PDB entry 8SN2 | electron microscopy, 3.60 A resolution | chains C and J of the 12 polymer chains in the assembly

== Chain C ==
Protein: Histone H2A type 1-B/E
Organism: Homo sapiens
Reference sequence: P04908 (H2A1B_HUMAN); residues 11-129 here correspond to UniProt positions 12-130 (UniProt number = residue number + 1)
Amino-acid sequence (119 residues; each row starts with the number of its first residue):
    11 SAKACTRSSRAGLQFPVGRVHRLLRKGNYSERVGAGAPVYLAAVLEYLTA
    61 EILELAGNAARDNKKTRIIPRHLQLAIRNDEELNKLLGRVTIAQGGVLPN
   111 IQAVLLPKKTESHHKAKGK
Not modelled in the structure: 119-129
Sequence notes: engineered mutation Ser11 (Arg12 in P04908), Cys15 (Lys16 in P04908)
UniProt features mapped onto this chain:
  - modified residue: Lys13 (N6-(beta-hydroxybutyryl)lysine), Lys36 (N6-(2-hydroxyisobutyryl)lysine), Lys74 (N6-(2-hydroxyisobutyryl)lysine), Lys75 (N6-(2-hydroxyisobutyryl)lysine), Lys95 (N6-(2-hydroxyisobutyryl)lysine), Gln104 (N5-methylglutamine), Lys118 (N6-(2-hydroxyisobutyryl)lysine), Lys119 (N6-crotonyllysine), Thr120 (Phosphothreonine), Lys125 (N6-crotonyllysine)
  - cross-link (Glycyl lysine isopeptide (Lys-Gly)): Lys13 (interchain with G-Cter in ubiquitin), Lys119 (interchain with G-Cter in ubiquitin)

== Chain J ==
Molecule: 147-nt DNA strand
Sequence (147 nucleotides; numbered -73 to 73; the number before each row is that of its first residue; numbers below 1 keep their minus sign (DA-73 is residue -73)):
   -73 ATCGGATGTATATATCTGACACGTGCCTGGAGACTAGGGAGTAATCCCCT
   -23 TGGCGGTTAAAACGCGGGGGACAGCGCGTACGTGCGTTTAAGCGGTGCTA
    27 GAGCTGTCTACGACCAATTGAGCGGCCTCGGCACCGGGATTCTCGAT

== Interface between chain C and chain J ==
Contacting residue pairs (12; chain C residue first):
  Arg29(C) with DG48(J), phosphate contact; DC49(J), salt bridge to the phosphate
  Arg35(C) with DA39(J), salt bridge to the phosphate
  Arg42(C) with DG38(J), hydrogen bond to the sugar; DA39(J), phosphate contact
  Val43(C) with DG38(J), sugar contact; DA39(J), hydrogen bond to the phosphate
  Gly44(C) with DG38(J), phosphate contact
  Ala45(C) with DG38(J), hydrogen bond to the phosphate
  Thr76(C) with DG57(J), hydrogen bond to the phosphate; DC58(J), hydrogen bond to the phosphate
  Arg77(C) with DC58(J), hydrogen bond to the phosphate
Other interface residues (no listed pair), chain C (10 interface residues in all): Glu41, Lys75

== In short ==
Chain C and chain J form an interface of 10 and 6 residues respectively, with 6 hydrogen bonds and 2 salt
bridges. Polar contacts include Arg42(C)-DG38(J), Val43(C)-DA39(J) and Ala45(C)-DG38(J).
Here chain C is Histone H2A type 1-B/E (Homo sapiens) and chain J is a 147-nt DNA strand. Entry 8SN2 (Cryo-EM
structure of the human nucleosome core particle in complex with RNF168 and UbcH5c (UbcH5c chemically ...) was
determined by electron microscopy, deposited together with 8SMW, 8SMX, 8SMY, 8SMZ, 8SN0, 8SN1 and 3 further
entries.
